8WJ2 - chains A and B; structure by electron microscopy, 2.35 A resolution.

# Chain A
Molecule: Hemoglobin subunit alpha
Organism: Homo sapiens
Reference sequence: P69905 (HBA_HUMAN); residues 0-141 here correspond to UniProt positions 1-142 (UniProt number = residue number + 1)
Sequence (142 residues; row label = number of the first residue in the row; numbering starts at 0):
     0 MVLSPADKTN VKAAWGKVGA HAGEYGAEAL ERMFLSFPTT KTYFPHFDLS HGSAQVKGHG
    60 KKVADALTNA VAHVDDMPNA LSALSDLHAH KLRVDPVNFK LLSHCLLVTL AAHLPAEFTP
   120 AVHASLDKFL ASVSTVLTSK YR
Unresolved in the structure: 0
Bound ions: heme Fe near H87 (its only coordinating residue here)
Ligand contacts: heme (HEM): M32, T39, Y42, F43, H45, F46, H58, K61, V62, A65, L66, L83, L86, H87, L91, V93, N97, F98, L101, V132, L136
Swiss-Prot annotation at these positions:
  - binding site (O2): H58
  - binding site (heme b): H87
  - site: T8, N9 (Microbial infection: Cleavage), K11 (Not glycated), A13, W14 (Microbial infection: Cleavage), Y24, G25 (Microbial infection: Cleavage), L29, E30 (Microbial infection: Cleavage), H45, F46 (Microbial infection: Cleavage), D47, L48 (Microbial infection: Cleavage), S52, A53 (Microbial infection: Cleavage), V55, K56 (Microbial infection: Cleavage), K56 (Not glycated), G59, K60 (Microbial infection: Cleavage), K60 (Not glycated), K90 (Not glycated), L91, R92 (Microbial infection: Cleavage), K99 (Not glycated), L106, V107 (Microbial infection: Cleavage), T108, L109 (Microbial infection: Cleavage), V121, H122 (Microbial infection: Cleavage), S133, T134 (Microbial infection: Cleavage)
  - modified residue: S3 (Phosphoserine), K7 (N6-succinyllysine), T8 (Phosphothreonine), K11 (N6-succinyllysine), K16 (N6-acetyllysine), Y24 (Phosphotyrosine), S35 (Phosphoserine), K40 (N6-succinyllysine), S49 (Phosphoserine), S102 (Phosphoserine), T108 (Phosphothreonine), S124 (Phosphoserine), S131 (Phosphoserine), T134 (Phosphothreonine), T137 (Phosphothreonine), S138 (Phosphoserine)
  - glycosylation (N-linked (Glc) (glycation) lysine): K7, K16, K40, K61

# Chain B
Molecule: Hemoglobin subunit beta
Organism: Homo sapiens
Reference sequence: P68871 (HBB_HUMAN); residues 0-146 here correspond to UniProt positions 1-147 (UniProt number = residue number + 1)
Sequence (147 residues; numbered 0 to 146; the number before each row is that of its first residue; numbering starts at 0):
     0 MVHLTPEEKS AVTALWGKVN VDEVGGEALG RLLVVYPWTQ RFFESFGDLS TPDAVMGNPK
    60 VKAHGKKVLG AFSDGLAHLD NLKGTFATLS ELHCDKLHVD PENFRLLGNV LVCVLAHHFG
   120 KEFTPPVQAA YQKVVAGVAN ALAHKYH
Unresolved in the structure: 0
Bound ions: heme Fe near H92 (its only coordinating residue here)
Ligand contacts: heme (HEM): L31, T38, F41, F42, H63, K66, V67, A70, F71, F85, L88, L91, H92, L96, V98, N102, F103, L106, V137, L141
Swiss-Prot annotation at these positions:
  - binding site ((2R)-2,3-bisphosphoglycerate): V1, H2, K82, H143
  - binding site (heme b): H63, H92
  - site: E7, K8 (Microbial infection: Cleavage), G25, E26 (Microbial infection: Cleavage), G29, R30 (Microbial infection: Cleavage), Y35, P36 (Microbial infection: Cleavage), W37, T38 (Microbial infection: Cleavage), F45, G46 (Microbial infection: Cleavage), D52, A53 (Microbial infection: Cleavage), G56, N57 (Microbial infection: Cleavage), K59 (Not glycated), F71, S72 (Microbial infection: Cleavage), G74, L75 (Microbial infection: Cleavage), K82 (Not glycated), T84, F85 (Microbial infection: Cleavage), H92, C93 (Microbial infection: Cleavage), K95 (Not glycated), R104, L105 (Microbial infection: Cleavage), L110, V111 (Microbial infection: Cleavage), G119, K120 (Microbial infection: Cleavage), F122, T123 (Microbial infection: Cleavage), A128, A129 (Microbial infection: Cleavage) and 2 more in UniProt
  - modified residue: V1 (N-acetylvaline), S9 (Phosphoserine), T12 (Phosphothreonine), S44 (Phosphoserine), T50 (Phosphothreonine), K59 (N6-acetyllysine), K82 (N6-acetyllysine), T87 (Phosphothreonine), C93 (S-nitrosocysteine), K144 (N6-acetyllysine)
  - glycosylation: V1 (N-linked (Glc) (glycation) valine), K8 (N-linked (Glc) (glycation) lysine), K17 (N-linked (Glc) (glycation) lysine), K66 (N-linked (Glc) (glycation) lysine), K120 (N-linked (Glc) (glycation) lysine), K144 (N-linked (Glc) (glycation) lysine)
Reported in the primary citation:
  - contacts within the chain: D94-H146 (salt bridge)

# Interface between chain A and chain B
Pairs across the interface (34; chain A residue first):
  E30(A) - P124(B)
  R31(A) - F122(B)  hydrogen bond (side chain-backbone)
  R31(A) - T123(B)
  R31(A) - P124(B)
  R31(A) - Q127(B)  hydrogen bond
  L34(A) - P124(B)  hydrophobic
  L34(A) - P125(B)
  L34(A) - A128(B)
  S35(A) - Q127(B)
  S35(A) - A128(B)
  S35(A) - Q131(B)
  F36(A) - Q131(B)
  H103(A) - N108(B)
  H103(A) - V111(B)
  H103(A) - Q131(B)  hydrogen bond
  V107(A) - V111(B)  hydrophobic
  V107(A) - A115(B)
  V107(A) - F122(B)  hydrophobic
  V107(A) - Q127(B)
  A110(A) - C112(B)
  A110(A) - A115(B)  hydrophobic
  A110(A) - H116(B)
  A111(A) - A115(B)
  A111(A) - G119(B)
  P114(A) - H116(B)  hydrogen bond (backbone-side chain)
  F117(A) - R30(B)  hydrogen bond (backbone-side chain)
  F117(A) - H116(B)  hydrogen bond (backbone-side chain)
  T118(A) - R30(B)
  P119(A) - R30(B)
  P119(A) - V33(B)
  P119(A) - M55(B)  hydrophobic
  H122(A) - R30(B)  hydrogen bond
  H122(A) - V34(B)
  D126(A) - Y35(B)
Interface residues without a listed pair, chain A (18 interface residues in all): C104, L106, A123
Interface residues without a listed pair, chain B (19 interface residues in all): E26

# Summary
The interface between chain A and chain B involves 18 residues on one side and 19 on the other, with 7
hydrogen bonds. Polar contacts include R31(A)-F122(B), R31(A)-Q127(B) and H103(A)-Q131(B). Bound to chain A:
heme. Chain B binds heme. The paper reports contacts within the chain involving D94(B) and H146(B).
Here chain A is Hemoglobin subunit alpha and chain B is Hemoglobin subunit beta, both from Homo sapiens. Entry
8WJ2 (cryo-EM structure of human haemoglobin in deoxy form) was determined by electron microscopy, deposited
together with 8WIX, 8WIY, 8WIZ, 8WJ0 and 8WJ1.
